Entry 2JL4 (X-ray diffraction, 2.30 A resolution); this record covers chains A and B.

Chain A (and B):
Name: Maleylpyruvate isomerase
Organism: Ralstonia SP. U2
Notes: EC 5.2.1.2; chain B of this document is another copy of the same molecule, construct and numbering; everything in this record applies to it too
UniProtKB: O86043 (O86043_9RALS); numbering as in UniProt (aligned over 1-212)
Sequence (213 residues; each row starts with the number of its first residue; numbering starts at 0):
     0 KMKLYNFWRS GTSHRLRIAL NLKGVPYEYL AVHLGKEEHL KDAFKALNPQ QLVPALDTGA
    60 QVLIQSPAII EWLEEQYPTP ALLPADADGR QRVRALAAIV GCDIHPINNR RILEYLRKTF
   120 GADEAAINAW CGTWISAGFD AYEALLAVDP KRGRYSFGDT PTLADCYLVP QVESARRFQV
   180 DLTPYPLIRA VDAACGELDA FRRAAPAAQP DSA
Not modelled in the structure: 0
Small-molecule neighbours: glutathione (GSH): Ser9, Gly10, Thr11, Arg14, Leu33, His38, Leu51, Val52, Pro53, Gln64, Ser65, Pro66, His104, Asn108, Arg109, Arg110
Swiss-Prot annotation at these positions:
  - binding site (glutathione): Ser9 to Thr11, His38, Val52, Gln64, Ser65, Asp102 to His104, Asn108 to Arg110, Arg176

Interface between chain A and chain B:
Contacting residue pairs (76):
  Gln49(A) - Ile98(B)
  Gln49(A) - Asp102(B)  hydrogen bond
  Gln49(A) - Ala140(B)
  Leu51(A) - Asp102(B)
  Gln60(A) - Asp87(B)
  Leu62(A) - Gln90(B)
  Ile63(A) - Gln90(B)  hydrogen bond (backbone-side chain)
  Ile63(A) - Ala94(B)
  Gln64(A) - Ala94(B)
  Gln64(A) - Ala97(B)
  Gln64(A) - Ile98(B)
  Gln64(A) - Asp102(B)  hydrogen bond
  Pro66(A) - Cys101(B)  hydrophobic
  Ala67(A) - Gln90(B)
  Ala67(A) - Arg93(B)
  Ala67(A) - Ala94(B)
  Ile68(A) - Gln90(B)
  Glu70(A) - Arg93(B)  salt bridge
  Trp71(A) - Ala86(B)
  Trp71(A) - Gln90(B)
  Glu74(A) - Ala86(B)
  Glu74(A) - Arg89(B)  salt bridge
  Gln75(A) - Ala86(B)
  Ala86(A) - Trp71(B)
  Ala86(A) - Glu74(B)
  Ala86(A) - Gln75(B)
  Asp87(A) - Gln60(B)  hydrogen bond
  Arg89(A) - Glu74(B)  salt bridge
  Gln90(A) - Leu62(B)
  Gln90(A) - Ile63(B)
  Gln90(A) - Ala67(B)
  Gln90(A) - Ile68(B)
  Gln90(A) - Trp71(B)
  Arg93(A) - Ala67(B)
  Arg93(A) - Glu70(B)
  Ala94(A) - Ile63(B)
  Ala94(A) - Gln64(B)
  Ala94(A) - Ala67(B)
  Ala97(A) - Gln64(B)
  Ile98(A) - Gln49(B)
  Ile98(A) - Gln64(B)
  Gly100(A) - Cys101(B)
  Cys101(A) - Gly100(B)  hydrogen bond (side chain-backbone)
  Cys101(A) - Pro105(B)
  Asp102(A) - Gln49(B)  hydrogen bond
  Asp102(A) - Gln64(B)  hydrogen bond
  Asp102(A) - Arg110(B)  hydrogen bond (backbone-side chain)
  Pro105(A) - Cys101(B)
  Pro105(A) - Ile106(B)
  Ile106(A) - Pro105(B)
  Ile106(A) - Ile111(B)  hydrophobic
  Arg110(A) - Asp102(B)  hydrogen bond (side chain-backbone)
  Arg110(A) - Trp133(B)
  Ile111(A) - Ile106(B)  hydrophobic
  Ile111(A) - Trp129(B)  hydrophobic
  Ile111(A) - Trp133(B)  hydrophobic
  Tyr114(A) - Ala128(B)
  Tyr114(A) - Trp129(B)  hydrophobic
  Tyr114(A) - Thr132(B)
  Tyr114(A) - Trp133(B)  hydrophobic
  Leu115(A) - Leu115(B)  hydrophobic
  Leu115(A) - Trp129(B)  hydrophobic
  Phe119(A) - Leu115(B)  hydrophobic
  Phe119(A) - Phe119(B)  hydrophobic
  Phe119(A) - Ala121(B)  hydrophobic
  Phe119(A) - Trp129(B)  hydrophobic
  Ala121(A) - Phe119(B)  hydrophobic
  Ala128(A) - Tyr114(B)
  Trp129(A) - Ile111(B)  hydrophobic
  Trp129(A) - Tyr114(B)  hydrophobic
  Trp129(A) - Phe119(B)  hydrophobic
  Thr132(A) - Tyr114(B)
  Trp133(A) - Arg110(B)
  Trp133(A) - Ile111(B)  hydrophobic
  Trp133(A) - Tyr114(B)  hydrophobic
  Ala140(A) - Gln49(B)
Also at the interface, not in a pair above, chain A (42 interface residues in all): Pro48, Ala125, Ala136, Ala143, Leu144
Also at the interface, not in a pair above, chain B (42 interface residues in all): Pro48, Leu51, Pro66, Ala125, Ala136, Ala143, Leu144

Overview:
Chain A and chain B each contribute 42 residues to their interface, with 9 hydrogen bonds and 3 salt bridges.
Polar pairs include Glu70(A)-Arg93(B), Glu74(A)-Arg89(B) and Gln49(A)-Asp102(B). Ligands of chain A:
glutathione. UniProt lists 14 glutathione-binding residues on chain A.
Both chains are Maleylpyruvate isomerase (Ralstonia SP. U2). Entry 2JL4 (Holo structure of Maleyl Pyruvate
Isomerase, a bacterial glutathione- s-transferase in Zeta class) was determined by X-ray diffraction,
deposited together with 2V6K.
